PDB entry 7FOF | X-ray diffraction, 1.77 A resolution | chains A and B

== Chain A ==
Name: Pre-mRNA-splicing factor 8
From: Saccharomyces cerevisiae S288C
UniProt: P33334 (PRP8_YEAST); numbering as in UniProt (aligned over 1836-2090)
Sequence (258 residues; each row starts with the number of its first residue):
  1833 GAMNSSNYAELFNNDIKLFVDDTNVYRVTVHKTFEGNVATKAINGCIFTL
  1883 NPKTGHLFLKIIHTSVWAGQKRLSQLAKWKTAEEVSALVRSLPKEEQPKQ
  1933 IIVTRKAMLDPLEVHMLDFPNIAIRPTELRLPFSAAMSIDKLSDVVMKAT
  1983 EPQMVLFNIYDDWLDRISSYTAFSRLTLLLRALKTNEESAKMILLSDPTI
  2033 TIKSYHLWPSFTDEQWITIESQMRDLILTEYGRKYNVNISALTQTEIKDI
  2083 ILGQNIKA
Disordered / not traced: 2070-2090
Differences from the reference sequence: expression tag (1833-1835)
Swiss-Prot annotation at these positions:
  - mutagenesis: Asp1853 (D1853A: Alters protein folding. Severely impaired growth. Strongly reduced growth at 35 degrees Celsius; when associated with A-1854; D1853N: Reduced growth at 30 degrees Celsius ...), Asp1854 (D1854A: Reduced growth at 30 degrees Celsius. Strongly reduced growth at 16 degrees Celsius. Strongly reduced growth at 35 degrees Celsius; when associated with A-1853 ...), Thr1855 (T1855A: Reduced growth at 30 degrees Celsius. Strongly reduced growth at 16 degrees Celsius), Thr1936 (T1936A: Reduced growth at 30 degrees Celsius. Strongly reduced growth at 16 degrees Celsius), Arg1937 (R1937K: Severely impaired growth. Reduced growth at 30 degrees Celsius. Strongly reduced growth at 16 degrees Celsius)

== Chain B ==
Name: A1 cistron-splicing factor AAR2
From: Saccharomyces cerevisiae S288C
UniProt: P32357 (AAR2_YEAST); aligned to UniProt positions 1-317 over residues 1-317
Sequence (308 residues; row label = number of the first residue in the row; note: 13 numbers in that range are skipped by the numbering (no residue carries them; nothing is unmodelled there); numbers below 1 keep their minus sign (Gly-3 is residue -3)):
    -3 GAMAMNTVPFTSAPIEVTIGIDQYSFNVKENQPFHGIKDIPIGHVHVIHF
    47 QHADNSSMRYGYWFDCRMGNFYIQYDPKDGLYKMMEERDGAKFENIVHNF
    97 KERQMMVSYPKIDEDDTWYNLTEFVQMDKIRKIVRKDENQFSYVDSSMTT
   147 VQENEL
   166 SSSSSDPAHSLNYTVINFKSREAIRPGHEMEDFLDKSYYLNTVMLQGIFK
   216 NSSNYFGELQFAFLNAMFFGNYGSSLQWHAMIELICSSATVPKHMLDKLD
   266 EILYYQIKTLPEQYSDILLNERVWNICLYSSFQKNSLHNTEKIMENKYPE
   316 LL
Disordered / not traced: -3 to 0, 166-169
Differences from the reference sequence: expression tag (-3 to 0); conflict Ser166 (Leu153 in P32357), Ser167 (Lys154 in P32357), Ser170 (Asp in P32357)
Small-molecule neighbours: W5L ((2R)-1-amino-3-(4-chloro-3-methylphenoxy)propan-2-ol): Pro5, Phe6, Thr7, Tyr68, Gln70, Glu83, Lys88, Phe89, Ile92
Swiss-Prot annotation at these positions:
  - region: Leu261 to Ile282 (Leucine-zipper)
  - modified residue: Ser253 (Phosphoserine), Thr274 (Phosphothreonine)

== Interface between chain A and chain B ==
Pairs across the interface (16; chain A residue first):
  Gln1907(A) with Met195(B); Leu199(B)
  Leu1908(A) with Met195(B), hydrophobic
  Trp1911(A) with Glu194(B); Met195(B), hydrophobic; Phe198(B), hydrophobic
  Asp1942(A) with Lys184(B), salt bridge
  Glu1945(A) with Lys184(B), salt bridge
  Val1946(A) with Ile189(B), hydrophobic; Glu194(B); Phe198(B), hydrophobic
  His1947(A) with Glu194(B)
  Leu1949(A) with Lys184(B); Ser185(B); Arg186(B)
  Asp1950(A) with Arg186(B), salt bridge

== In short ==
9 residues of chain A and 8 residues of chain B are in contact, with 3 salt bridges. Among the polar pairs are
Asp1942(A)-Lys184(B), Glu1945(A)-Lys184(B) and Asp1950(A)-Arg186(B). Bound to chain B: compound W5L. From
UniProt: 5 mutagenesis sites on chain A.
Here chain A is Pre-mRNA-splicing factor 8 and chain B is A1 cistron-splicing factor AAR2, both from
Saccharomyces cerevisiae S288C. Entry 7FOF (PanDDA analysis group deposition -- Aar2/RNaseH in complex with
fragment P08A10 from the F2X-Universal Library) was determined by X-ray diffraction together with 5ST0, 5ST1,
5ST2, 5ST3, 5ST4, 5ST5 and 248 further entries from the same study.
